6OET - chains A and L of the 10 polymer chains in the assembly; structure by electron microscopy, 3.40 A resolution.

[Chain A]
Protein: V(D)J recombination-activating protein 1
Source organism: Mus musculus
Notes: EC 3.1.-.-, 2.3.2.27
UniProtKB: P15919 (RAG1_MOUSE); numbering as in UniProt (aligned over 1-1040)
Chain sequence (1040 residues; each row starts with the number of its first residue):
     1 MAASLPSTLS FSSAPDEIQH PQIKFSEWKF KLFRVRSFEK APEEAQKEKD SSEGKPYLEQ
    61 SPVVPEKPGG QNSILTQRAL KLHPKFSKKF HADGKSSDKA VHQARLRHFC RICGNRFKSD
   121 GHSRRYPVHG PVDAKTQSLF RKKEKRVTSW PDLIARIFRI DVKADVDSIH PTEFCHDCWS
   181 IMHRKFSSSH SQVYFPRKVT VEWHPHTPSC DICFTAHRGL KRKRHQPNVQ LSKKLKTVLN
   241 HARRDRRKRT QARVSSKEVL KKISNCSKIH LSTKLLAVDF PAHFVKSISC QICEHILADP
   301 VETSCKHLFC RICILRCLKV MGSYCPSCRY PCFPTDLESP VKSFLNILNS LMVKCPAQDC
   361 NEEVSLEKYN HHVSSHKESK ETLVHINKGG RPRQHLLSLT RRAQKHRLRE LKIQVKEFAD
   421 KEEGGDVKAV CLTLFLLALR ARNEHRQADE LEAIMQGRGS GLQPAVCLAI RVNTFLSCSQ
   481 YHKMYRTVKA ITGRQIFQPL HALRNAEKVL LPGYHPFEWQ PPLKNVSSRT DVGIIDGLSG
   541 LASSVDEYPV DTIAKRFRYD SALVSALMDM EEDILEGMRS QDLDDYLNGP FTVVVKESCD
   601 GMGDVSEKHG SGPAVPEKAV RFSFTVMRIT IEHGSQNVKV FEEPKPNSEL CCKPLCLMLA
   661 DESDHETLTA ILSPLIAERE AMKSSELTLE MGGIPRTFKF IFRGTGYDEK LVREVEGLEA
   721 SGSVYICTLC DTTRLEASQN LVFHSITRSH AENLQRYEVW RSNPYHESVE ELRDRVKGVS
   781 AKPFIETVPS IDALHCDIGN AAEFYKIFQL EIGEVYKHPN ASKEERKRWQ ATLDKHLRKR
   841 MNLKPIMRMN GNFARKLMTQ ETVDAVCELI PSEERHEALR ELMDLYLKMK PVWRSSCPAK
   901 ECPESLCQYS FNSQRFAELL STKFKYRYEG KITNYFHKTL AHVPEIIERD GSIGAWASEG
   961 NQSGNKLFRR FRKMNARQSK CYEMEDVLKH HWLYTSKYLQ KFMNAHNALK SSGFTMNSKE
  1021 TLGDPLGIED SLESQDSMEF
Disordered / not traced: 1-390, 1009-1040
Construct notes: engineered mutation Gln962 (Glu in P15919)
UniProt features mapped onto this chain:
  - zinc finger: Cys290 to Arg329 (RING-type), Leu351 to Lys380 (RAG1-type)
  - DNA-binding region: Gly389 to Gln456 (NBD)
  - binding site (Zn(2+)): Cys266, His270, Cys290, Cys293, His295, Cys305, His307, Cys310, Cys313, Cys325, Cys328, Cys355, Cys360, His372, His376
  - binding site (a divalent metal cation): Asp600, Asp708
  - site: Trp893 (Essential for DNA hairpin formation, participates in base-stacking interactions near the cleavage site)
  - cross-link: Lys233 (Glycyl lysine isopeptide (Lys-Gly) (interchain with G-Cter in ubiquitin))
  - mutagenesis: Lys233 (K233M: Abolishes autoubiquitination), His307 (H307A: Displays lower E3 ligase activity and affects the joining step of V(D)J recombination), Cys325 (C325G: Loss of E3 ligase activity and affects the joining step of V(D)J recombination), Arg391 (R391A: Defects in converting nicked products to hairpins; R391L: Impairs DNA-binding and hairpin formation while maintaining some nicking activity), Arg393 (R393A: Impairs DNA-binding and hairpin formation while maintaining some nicking activity), Arg401 (R401A: Allows robust hairpin activity), Arg402 (R402A: Defects in converting nicked products to hairpins), Lys405 (K405A: Reduced hairpin activity), His406 (H406A: Allows robust hairpin activity), Arg407 (R407A: Impairs DNA-binding and reduces hairpin formation without affecting nicking activity), Asn443 (N443A: Impairs DNA-binding; when associated with A-445), His445 (H445A: Impairs DNA-binding; when associated with A-443), 22 further mutagenesis entries in UniProt
Metal / ion sites: Ca2+: Asp600, Gly601 (shared with 1 residue of chain F); Zn2+: Cys727, Cys730, His937, His942
From the paper describing this entry:
  - mutagenesis - E962Q: abolished catalytic activity (disintegration reaction) (citing earlier work)
  - mutagenesis - R848A (2 fold): increased catalytic activity on disintegration
  - mutagenesis - R848A (3 fold): increased catalytic activity (strand-transfer reaction)

[Chain L]
Molecule: 30-nt DNA strand
Sequence (30 nucleotides; numbered 17 to 46; the number before each row is that of its first residue):
    17 CACAGTGATA CAGCCCTTAA CAAAAACCCG

[Chain A / chain L interface]
Contacting residue pairs (20; chain A residue first):
  Arg440(A) - DC32(L)  sugar contact
  Ala441(A) - DC32(L)  phosphate contact
  Ala441(A) - DT33(L)  phosphate contact
  Asn443(A) - DC32(L)  sugar contact
  His445(A) - DC31(L)  phosphate contact
  His445(A) - DC32(L)  phosphate contact
  Lys645(A) - DA20(L)  salt bridge to the phosphate
  Ser648(A) - DA20(L)  phosphate contact
  Glu649(A) - DA20(L)  sugar contact
  Leu650(A) - DA20(L)  sugar contact
  Asn852(A) - DA18(L)  hydrogen bond to the base
  Arg855(A) - DA18(L)  salt bridge to the phosphate
  Pro891(A) - DC17(L)  base contact
  Arg894(A) - DC17(L)  sugar contact
  Arg894(A) - DA18(L)  salt bridge to the phosphate
  Ser895(A) - DC17(L)  sugar contact
  Ser896(A) - DC17(L)  hydrogen bond to the phosphate
  Glu901(A) - DC17(L)  phosphate contact
  Glu959(A) - DA18(L)  base contact
  Ser963(A) - DA18(L)  base contact
Also at the interface, not in a pair above, chain A (22 interface residues in all): Leu437, Pro646, Asn647, Cys897, Arg970
Also at the interface, not in a pair above, chain L (8 interface residues in all): DC19, DT22

[Overview]
Chain A and chain L form an interface of 22 and 8 residues respectively, with 2 hydrogen bonds and 3 salt
bridges. Among the polar pairs are Asn852(A)-DA18(L), Ser896(A)-DC17(L) and Lys645(A)-DA20(L). The paper
reports that E962Q of chain A abolishes catalytic activity (disintegration reaction); R848A of chain A
increases catalytic activity on disintegration.
Chain A is V(D)J recombination-activating protein 1 (Mus musculus) and chain L is a 30-nt DNA strand; the
structure, Cryo-EM structure of mouse RAG1/2 STC complex, was determined by electron microscopy, deposited
together with 6OES.
